PDB entry 8PHK | electron microscopy, 3.10 A resolution | chains I and R of the 9 polymer chains in the assembly

# Chain I
Protein: DNA-directed RNA polymerase subunit beta
From: Escherichia coli
Notes: EC 2.7.7.6
UniProtKB: P0A8V2 (RPOB_ECOLI); residue numbers follow UniProt; this construct covers 1-1342
Amino-acid sequence (1342 residues; numbered 1 to 1342; the number before each row is that of its first residue):
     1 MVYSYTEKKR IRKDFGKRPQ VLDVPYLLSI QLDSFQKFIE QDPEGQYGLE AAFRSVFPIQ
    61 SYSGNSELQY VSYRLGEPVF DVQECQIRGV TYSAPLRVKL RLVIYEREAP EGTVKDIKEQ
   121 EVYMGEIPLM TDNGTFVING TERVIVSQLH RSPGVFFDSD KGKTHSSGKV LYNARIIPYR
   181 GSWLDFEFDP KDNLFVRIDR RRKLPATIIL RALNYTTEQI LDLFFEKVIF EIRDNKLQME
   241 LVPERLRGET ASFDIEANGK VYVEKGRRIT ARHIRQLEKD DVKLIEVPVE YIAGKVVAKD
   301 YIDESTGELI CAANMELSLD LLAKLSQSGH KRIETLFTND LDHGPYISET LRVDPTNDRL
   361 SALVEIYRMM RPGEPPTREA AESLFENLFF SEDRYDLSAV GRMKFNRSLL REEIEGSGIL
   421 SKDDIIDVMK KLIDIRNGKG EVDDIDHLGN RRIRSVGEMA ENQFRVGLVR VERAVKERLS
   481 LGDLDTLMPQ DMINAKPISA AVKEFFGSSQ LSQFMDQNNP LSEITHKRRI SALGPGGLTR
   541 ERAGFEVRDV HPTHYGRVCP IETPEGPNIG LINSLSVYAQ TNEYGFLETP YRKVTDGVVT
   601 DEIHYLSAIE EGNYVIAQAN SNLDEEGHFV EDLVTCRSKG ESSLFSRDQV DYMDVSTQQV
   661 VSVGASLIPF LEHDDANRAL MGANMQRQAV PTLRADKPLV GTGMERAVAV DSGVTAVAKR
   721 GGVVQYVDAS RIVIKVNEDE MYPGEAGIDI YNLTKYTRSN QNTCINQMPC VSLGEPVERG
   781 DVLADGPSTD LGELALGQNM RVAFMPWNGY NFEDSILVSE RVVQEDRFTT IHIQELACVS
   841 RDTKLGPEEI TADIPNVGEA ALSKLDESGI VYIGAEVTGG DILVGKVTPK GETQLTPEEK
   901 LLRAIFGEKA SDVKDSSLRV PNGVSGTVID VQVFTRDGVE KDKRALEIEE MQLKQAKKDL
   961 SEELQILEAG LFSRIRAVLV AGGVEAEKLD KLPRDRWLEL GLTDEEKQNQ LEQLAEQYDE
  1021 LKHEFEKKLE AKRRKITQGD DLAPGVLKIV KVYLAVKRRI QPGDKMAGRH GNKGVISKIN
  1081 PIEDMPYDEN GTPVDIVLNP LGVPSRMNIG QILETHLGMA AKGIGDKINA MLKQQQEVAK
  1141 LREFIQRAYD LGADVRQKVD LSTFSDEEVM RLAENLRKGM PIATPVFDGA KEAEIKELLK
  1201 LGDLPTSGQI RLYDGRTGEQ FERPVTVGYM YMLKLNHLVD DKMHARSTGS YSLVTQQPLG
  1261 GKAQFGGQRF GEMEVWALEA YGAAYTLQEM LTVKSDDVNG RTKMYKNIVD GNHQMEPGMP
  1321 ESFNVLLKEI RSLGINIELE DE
Not modelled in the structure: 891-911
UniProt features mapped onto this chain:
  - modified residue (N6-acetyllysine): Lys-1022, Lys-1200
  - mutagenesis: Ile-561 (I561S: Resistant to antibiotics salinamide A and B), Ile-569 (I569S: Resistant to antibiotics salinamide A and B), Ala-665 (A665E: Resistant to antibiotics salinamide A and B), Asp-675 (D675A/G: Resistant to antibiotics salinamide A and B), Asn-677 (N677H/K: Resistant to antibiotics salinamide A and B), Leu-680 (L680M: Resistant to antibiotics salinamide A and B), Glu-813 (E813K: Disrupts the enzyme's active center)

# Chain R
Molecule: 17-nt RNA strand
Sequence (17 nucleotides; numbered 1 to 17; the number before each row is that of its first residue):
     1 UUCUUUGGCG GUAGCGU
Not modelled in the structure: 1-5
Bound ions: Mg2+: G16, U17 (shared with 2 residues of chain J)

# Interface between chain I and chain R
Contacting residue pairs (25; chain I residue first):
  Gln-510(I) / G11(R)  phosphate contact
  Gln-510(I) / U12(R)  phosphate contact
  Gln-513(I) / U12(R)  sugar contact
  Gln-513(I) / A13(R)  phosphate contact
  Arg-529(I) / A13(R)  sugar contact
  Arg-540(I) / U12(R)  salt bridge to the phosphate
  Arg-540(I) / A13(R)  salt bridge to the phosphate
  Pro-564(I) / G14(R)  phosphate contact
  Glu-565(I) / C15(R)  phosphate contact
  Asn-568(I) / A13(R)  phosphate contact
  Asn-568(I) / G14(R)  hydrogen bond to the phosphate
  Ile-572(I) / A13(R)  phosphate contact
  Gln-688(I) / G14(R)  hydrogen bond to the phosphate
  Gln-688(I) / C15(R)  hydrogen bond to the phosphate
  Lys-1065(I) / C15(R)  phosphate contact
  Lys-1065(I) / G16(R)  salt bridge to the phosphate
  Lys-1073(I) / G16(R)  salt bridge to the phosphate
  Lys-1073(I) / U17(R)  salt bridge to the phosphate
  His-1237(I) / G14(R)  sugar contact
  His-1237(I) / C15(R)  sugar contact
  Leu-1259(I) / G7(R)  phosphate contact
  Ala-1263(I) / U6(R)  base contact
  Gln-1264(I) / U6(R)  hydrogen bond to the sugar
  Gln-1264(I) / G7(R)  sugar contact
  Gln-1264(I) / G8(R)  phosphate contact
Also at the interface, not in a pair above, chain I (17 interface residues in all): Arg-687, Leu-1253

# Overview
17 residues of chain I and 10 residues of chain R are in contact; the contacts include 4 hydrogen bonds and 5
salt bridges. Among the polar pairs are Gln-1264(I)/U6(R), Asn-568(I)/G14(R) and Gln-688(I)/G14(R). From
UniProt: 7 mutagenesis sites on chain I.
Chain I is DNA-directed RNA polymerase subunit beta (Escherichia coli) and chain R is a 17-nt RNA strand; the
structure, fully recruited RfaH bound to E. coli transcription complex paused at ops site, was determined by
electron microscopy (same publication as 8PEN, 8PFG, 8PFJ, 8PH9, 8PIB, 8PID, 8PIL and 8PIM).
